Entry 4QBY (X-ray diffraction, 3.00 A resolution); this record covers chains F and G of the 32 polymer chains in the assembly.

== Chain F ==
Protein: Probable proteasome subunit alpha type-7
Organism: Saccharomyces cerevisiae
Notes: EC 3.4.25.1; fragment: alpha subunit; engineered mutation(s): wild type
UniProt: P21242 (PSA7_YEAST); residues -3 to 284 here correspond to UniProt positions 1-288 (UniProt number = residue number + 4)
Amino-acid sequence (288 residues; row label = number of the first residue in the row; numbers below 1 keep their minus sign (Met-3 is residue -3)):
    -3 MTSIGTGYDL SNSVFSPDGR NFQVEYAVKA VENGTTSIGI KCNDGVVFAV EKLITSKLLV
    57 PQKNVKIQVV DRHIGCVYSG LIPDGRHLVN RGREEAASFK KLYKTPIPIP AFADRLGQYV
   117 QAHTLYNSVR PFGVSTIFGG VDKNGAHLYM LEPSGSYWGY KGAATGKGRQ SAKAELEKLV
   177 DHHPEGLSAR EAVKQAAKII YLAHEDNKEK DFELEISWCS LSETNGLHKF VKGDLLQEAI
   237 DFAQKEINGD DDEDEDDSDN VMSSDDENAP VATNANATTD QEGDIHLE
Disordered / not traced: -3 to 1, 245-284
Curated features (UniProtKB/Swiss-Prot):
  - modified residue: Thr-2 (N-acetylthreonine)

== Chain G ==
Protein: Proteasome subunit alpha type-1
Organism: Saccharomyces cerevisiae
Notes: EC 3.4.25.1; fragment: alpha subunit; engineered mutation(s): wild type
UniProt: P21243 (PSA1_YEAST); residues -8 to 243 here correspond to UniProt positions 1-252 (UniProt number = residue number + 9)
Amino-acid sequence (252 residues; numbered -8 to 243; the number before each row is that of its first residue; numbers below 1 keep their minus sign (Met-8 is residue -8)):
    -8 MSGAAAASAA GYDRHITIFS PEGRLYQVEY AFKATNQTNI NSLAVRGKDC TVVISQKKVP
    52 DKLLDPTTVS YIFCISRTIG MVVNGPIPDA RNAALRAKAE AAEFRYKYGY DMPCDVLAKR
   112 MANLSQIYTQ RAYMRPLGVI LTFVSVDEEL GPSIYKTDPA GYYVGYKATA TGPKQQEITT
   172 NLENHFKKSK IDHINEESWE KVVEFAITHM IDALGTEFSK NDLEVGVATK DKFFTLSAEN
   232 IEERLVAIAE QD
Disordered / not traced: -8 to 1, 243
Bound ions: Mg2+: Thr8, Tyr119, Arg122, Met125

== How chain F and chain G interact ==
Pairs across the interface (64):
  Thr2(F) with His6(G)
  Gly3(F) with His6(G)
  Tyr4(F) with Arg5(G); His6(G); Tyr21(G)
  Ser9(F) with Arg126(G)
  Val10(F) with His6(G); Gln18(G)
  Phe11(F) with Gln18(G), hydrogen bond (backbone-side chain); Tyr21(G); Ala22(G), hydrophobic; Arg126(G); Pro127(G)
  Ser12(F) with Tyr21(G)
  Pro13(F) with Tyr21(G), hydrophobic; Lys24(G)
  Asp14(F) with Lys24(G)
  Gly15(F) with Tyr21(G); Ala25(G)
  Asp110(F) with Arg82(G)
  Gln114(F) with Arg82(G), hydrogen bond (side chain-backbone); Asn83(G); Leu86(G)
  Gln117(F) with Pro79(G); Asp80(G); Asn83(G), hydrogen bond; Arg126(G)
  Thr120(F) with Arg126(G), hydrogen bond (backbone-side chain)
  Leu121(F) with Asn83(G); Tyr124(G); Arg126(G); Leu128(G), hydrophobic
  Tyr122(F) with Tyr124(G), hydrophobic; Met125(G), hydrophobic
  Tyr145(F) with Thr59(G)
  Ser150(F) with Pro79(G)
  Gly151(F) with Pro79(G)
  Ser152(F) with Ile78(G); Pro79(G)
  Tyr153(F) with Arg82(G), hydrogen bond (backbone-side chain)
  Trp154(F) with Leu55(G), hydrophobic; Thr59(G); Val60(G), hydrophobic; Ser61(G); Tyr62(G); Ile78(G), hydrophobic; Arg82(G)
  Gly155(F) with Leu55(G); Asp56(G), hydrogen bond (backbone-backbone); Thr59(G), hydrogen bond (backbone-side chain)
  Tyr156(F) with Leu54(G); Leu55(G), hydrophobic; Asp56(G)
  Lys157(F) with Lys53(G); Leu54(G), hydrogen bond (backbone-backbone); Leu55(G)
  Gly158(F) with Leu54(G)
  Lys169(F) with Asp52(G); Leu54(G)
  Leu172(F) with Leu54(G), hydrophobic
  Glu173(F) with Lys53(G), salt bridge; Leu54(G)
  Val176(F) with Leu54(G), hydrophobic
  Asp177(F) with Lys53(G), salt bridge
Interface residues without a listed pair, chain F (32 interface residues in all): Lys37
Interface residues without a listed pair, chain G (29 interface residues in all): Pro57, Gly129

== In short ==
32 residues of chain F face 29 of chain G across their interface, with 8 hydrogen bonds and 2 salt bridges.
Polar pairs include Glu173(F)-Lys53(G), Asp177(F)-Lys53(G) and Phe11(F)-Gln18(G). Thr8(G), Tyr119(G),
Arg122(G) and Met125(G) coordinate Mg2+.
Here chain F is Probable proteasome subunit alpha type-7 and chain G is Proteasome subunit alpha type-1, both
from Saccharomyces cerevisiae. Entry 4QBY (yCP in complex with BOC-ALA-ALA-ALA-CHO) was determined by X-ray
diffraction.
